Entry 6L5X (X-ray diffraction, 1.65 A resolution); this record covers chains B and D of the 4 polymer chains in the assembly.

Chain B (and D):
Protein: Hemoglobin subunit beta
Source organism: Homo sapiens
Notes: chain D of this document is another copy of the same molecule, construct and numbering; everything in this record applies to it too
UniProt: P68871 (HBB_HUMAN); residues 1-146 here correspond to UniProt positions 2-147 (UniProt number = residue number + 1)
Chain sequence (146 residues; each row starts with the number of its first residue):
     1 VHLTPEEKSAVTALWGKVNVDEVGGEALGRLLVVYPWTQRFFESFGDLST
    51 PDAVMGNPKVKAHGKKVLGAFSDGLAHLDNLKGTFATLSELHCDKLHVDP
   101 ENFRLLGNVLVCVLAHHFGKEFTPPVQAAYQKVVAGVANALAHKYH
Ion coordination: heme Fe: His92 (together with carbon monoxide)
Residues lining bound ligands: carbon monoxide / heme: Leu28, Leu31, Thr38, Phe41, Phe42, Phe45, His63, Lys66, Val67, Ala70, Phe71, Phe85, Leu88, Leu91, His92, Leu96, Val98, Asn102, Phe103, Leu106, Val137, Leu141
Swiss-Prot annotation at these positions:
  - binding site ((2R)-2,3-bisphosphoglycerate): Val1, His2, Lys82, His143
  - binding site (heme b): His63, His92
  - site: Glu7, Lys8 (Microbial infection: Cleavage), Gly25, Glu26 (Microbial infection: Cleavage), Gly29, Arg30 (Microbial infection: Cleavage), Tyr35, Pro36 (Microbial infection: Cleavage), Trp37, Thr38 (Microbial infection: Cleavage), Phe45, Gly46 (Microbial infection: Cleavage), Asp52, Ala53 (Microbial infection: Cleavage), Gly56, Asn57 (Microbial infection: Cleavage), Lys59 (Not glycated), Phe71, Ser72 (Microbial infection: Cleavage), Gly74, Leu75 (Microbial infection: Cleavage), Lys82 (Not glycated), Thr84, Phe85 (Microbial infection: Cleavage), His92, Cys93 (Microbial infection: Cleavage), Lys95 (Not glycated), Arg104, Leu105 (Microbial infection: Cleavage), Leu110, Val111 (Microbial infection: Cleavage), Gly119, Lys120 (Microbial infection: Cleavage), Phe122, Thr123 (Microbial infection: Cleavage), Ala128, Ala129 (Microbial infection: Cleavage) and 2 more in UniProt
  - modified residue: Val1 (N-acetylvaline), Ser9 (Phosphoserine), Thr12 (Phosphothreonine), Ser44 (Phosphoserine), Thr50 (Phosphothreonine), Lys59 (N6-acetyllysine), Lys82 (N6-acetyllysine), Thr87 (Phosphothreonine), Cys93 (S-nitrosocysteine), Lys144 (N6-acetyllysine)
  - glycosylation: Val1 (N-linked (Glc) (glycation) valine), Lys8 (N-linked (Glc) (glycation) lysine), Lys17 (N-linked (Glc) (glycation) lysine), Lys66 (N-linked (Glc) (glycation) lysine), Lys120 (N-linked (Glc) (glycation) lysine), Lys144 (N-linked (Glc) (glycation) lysine)

How chain B and chain D interact:
Contacting residue pairs (7):
  Lys82(B) - His146(D)  hydrogen bond (side chain-backbone)
  Asn139(B) - Tyr145(D)
  Asn139(B) - His146(D)  hydrogen bond (side chain-backbone)
  Tyr145(B) - Asn139(D)  hydrogen bond (backbone-side chain)
  His146(B) - Lys82(D)  hydrogen bond (backbone-side chain)
  His146(B) - Asn139(D)
  His146(B) - His146(D)

In short:
Chain B and chain D each contribute 4 residues to their interface, with 4 hydrogen bonds. Among the polar
pairs are Lys82(B)-His146(D), Asn139(B)-His146(D) and Tyr145(B)-Asn139(D). Chain B binds carbon monoxide /
heme.
Chain B and chain D are both Hemoglobin subunit beta (Homo sapiens); the structure, Carbonmonoxy human
hemoglobin A in the R2 quaternary structure at 95 K: Light (2 min), was determined by X-ray diffraction (same
publication as 6KA9, 6KAE, 6KAH, 6KAI, 6KAO, 6KAP and 11 further entries).
